4HJ0 - chains A and Q of the 3 polymer chains in the assembly; structure by X-ray diffraction, 3.00 A resolution.

# Chain A
Protein: Gastric inhibitory polypeptide receptor
From: Homo sapiens
Notes: fragment: Extra-cellular Domain
UniProt: P48546 (GIPR_HUMAN); numbering as in UniProt (aligned over 24-138)
Chain sequence (136 residues; numbered 3 to 138; the number before each row is that of its first residue):
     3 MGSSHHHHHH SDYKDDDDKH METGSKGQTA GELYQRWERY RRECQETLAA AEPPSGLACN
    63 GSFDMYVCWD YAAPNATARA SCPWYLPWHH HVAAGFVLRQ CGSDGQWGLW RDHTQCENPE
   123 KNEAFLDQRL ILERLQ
Unresolved in the structure: 3-30, 123-138
Differences from the reference sequence: expression tag (3-23)
Cystine bridges: C46-C70, C61-C103, C84-C118
UniProt features mapped onto this chain:
  - glycosylation (N-linked (GlcNAc...) asparagine): N62, N77
Reported in the primary citation:
  - contacts within the chain: D66-Y68 (backbone contact), D66-V69 (backbone contact), D66-R113 (hydrogen bond), D66-W71
  - specificity-determining residues: Y36, H115 (by similarity / conservation)

# Chain Q
Protein: Gipg013 Fab, Antagonizing antibody to the GIP Receptor, Light chain
From: Homo sapiens
Notes: antibody fragment or engineered binder
Chain sequence (215 residues; each row starts with the number of its first residue):
     1 SYVLTQPPSA SGTPGQRVAI SCSGSNSNIG SNTVHWYQQL PGAAPKLLIY SNNQRPSGVP
    61 DRFSGSNSGT SASLAISRLQ SEDEADYYCA AWDDSLNGVV FGGGTKVTVL QPKAAPSVTL
   121 FPPSSEELQA NKATLVCLIS DFYPGAVTVA WKADSSPVKA GVETTTPSKQ SNNKYAASSY
   181 LSLTPEQWKS HRSYSCQVTH EGSTVEKTVA PTECS
Unresolved in the structure: 202-204, 214-215
Cystine bridges: C22-C89, C137-C196

# How chain A and chain Q interact
Contacting residue pairs (16; chain A residue first):
  A32(A) - W92(Q)  hydrophobic
  G33(A) - W92(Q)
  Y36(A) - N32(Q)
  Y36(A) - T33(Q)  hydrogen bond
  Y36(A) - H35(Q)
  Y36(A) - W92(Q)  hydrophobic
  Q37(A) - N32(Q)  hydrogen bond
  W39(A) - S51(Q)
  E40(A) - T33(Q)  hydrogen bond
  E40(A) - S51(Q)  hydrogen bond
  R43(A) - Y50(Q)
  R43(A) - S51(Q)  hydrogen bond
  R43(A) - Q54(Q)
  Q47(A) - Q54(Q)  hydrogen bond
  F65(A) - Y50(Q)
  M67(A) - Y50(Q)
Other interface residues (no listed pair), chain Q (10 interface residues in all): S31, L47, D94
From the paper, about this interface:
  - specific contacts: Y36(A)-T33(Q), Q37(A)-N32(Q), E40(A)-T33(Q), R43(A)-S51(Q) (hydrogen bond)
  - epitope / paratope residues, chain A: Y36(A), Q37(A), E40(A), R43(A)
  - epitope / paratope residues, chain Q: N32(Q), T33(Q), S51(Q), Q54(Q)

# Summary
Chain A and chain Q each contribute 10 residues to their interface; the contacts include 6 hydrogen bonds.
Polar contacts include Y36(A)-T33(Q), Q37(A)-N32(Q) and E40(A)-T33(Q). The paper describes contacts between
Y36(A) and T33(Q), Q37(A) and N32(Q) and E40(A) and T33(Q); a hydrogen bond between R43(A) and S51(Q). From
the paper: epitope/paratope residues Y36(A), Q37(A) and N32(Q) among others; specificity determinants Y36(A)
and H115(A).
Chain A is Gastric inhibitory polypeptide receptor and chain Q is Gipg013 Fab, Antagonizing antibody to the
GIP Receptor, Light chain, both from Homo sapiens; the structure, Crystal structure of the human GIPr ECD in
complex with Gipg013 Fab at 3-A resolution, was determined by X-ray diffraction.
